Entry 7F72 (X-ray diffraction, 1.64 A resolution); this record covers chain A.

# Chain A
Molecule: Rv3094c
Organism: Mycobacterium tuberculosis H37Rv
Reference sequence: O05773 (O05773_MYCTU); residue numbers follow UniProt; this construct covers 2-376
Chain sequence (376 residues; row label = number of the first residue in the row):
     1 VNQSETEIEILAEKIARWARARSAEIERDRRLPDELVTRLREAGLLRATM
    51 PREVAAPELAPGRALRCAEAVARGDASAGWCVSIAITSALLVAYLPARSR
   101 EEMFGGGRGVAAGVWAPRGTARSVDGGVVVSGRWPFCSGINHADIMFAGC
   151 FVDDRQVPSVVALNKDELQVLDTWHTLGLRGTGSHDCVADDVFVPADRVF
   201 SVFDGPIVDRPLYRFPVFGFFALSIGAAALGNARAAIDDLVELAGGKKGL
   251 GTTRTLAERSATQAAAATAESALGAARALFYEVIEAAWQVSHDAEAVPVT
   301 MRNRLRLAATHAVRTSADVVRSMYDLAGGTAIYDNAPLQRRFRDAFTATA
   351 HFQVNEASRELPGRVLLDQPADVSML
Disordered / not traced: 1-6
Sequence notes: expression tag (1); engineered mutation Thr252 (Ser in O05773)
Residues lining bound ligands:
  - 2-ethylpyridine-4-carboximidothioic acid (1JA): Trp115, Pro117, Pro158, Ser159, Val160, Val202, Phe203, Phe218, Phe221, Phe352, Gln353, Met375
  - FMN (flavin mononucleotide): Trp80, Ile84, Gly113, Val114, Trp115, Ala116, Phe136, Cys137, Ser138, Trp174, Leu179, Thr182, Ser184, Phe221, Thr347, Ala350, His351, Phe352
What the authors report for this chain:
  - conformationally variable residues (side-chain flip): Phe136
  - binding site for flavin mononucleotide: Trp80, Gly113, Val114, Trp115, Phe136, Ser138, Trp174, Leu179, Ser184, Thr347, His351, Phe352
  - binding site for 2-ethylpyridine-4-carboximidothioic acid: Trp115, Pro117, Pro158, Val202, Phe218, Phe352, Gln353, Met375
  - mutagenesis - W115A, W115R, P117A, P117R, F221A, F221R: decreased catalytic activity on 2-ethylpyridine-4-carboximidothioic acid
  - catalytic residues: Phe221, His351 (proposed by the authors, not directly observed)
  - mutagenesis - F221R: decreased catalytic activity on ethionamide

# Overview
Chain A binds 2-ethylpyridine-4-carboximidothioic acid and flavin mononucleotide. From the paper: catalytic
residues Phe221 and His351; W115A, W115R and P117A, among others, reduce catalytic activity on
2-ethylpyridine-4-carboximidothioic acid; 6 substitutions were tested in all.
Chain A is Rv3094c (Mycobacterium tuberculosis H37Rv); the structure, Rv3094c in complex with FAD and ETH, was
determined by X-ray diffraction (same publication as 7F70 and 7F74).
